4GG4 - chains A and G of the 3 polymer chains in the assembly; structure by X-ray diffraction, 2.50 A resolution.

Chain A:
Name: Hax3
Organism: Xanthomonas campestris pv. armoraciae
Notes: fragment: TAL effector
Reference sequence: Q3ZD72 (Q3ZD72_XANCA); residues 231-720 here = UniProt positions 231-720
Chain sequence (499 residues; numbered 230 to 728; the number before each row is that of its first residue):
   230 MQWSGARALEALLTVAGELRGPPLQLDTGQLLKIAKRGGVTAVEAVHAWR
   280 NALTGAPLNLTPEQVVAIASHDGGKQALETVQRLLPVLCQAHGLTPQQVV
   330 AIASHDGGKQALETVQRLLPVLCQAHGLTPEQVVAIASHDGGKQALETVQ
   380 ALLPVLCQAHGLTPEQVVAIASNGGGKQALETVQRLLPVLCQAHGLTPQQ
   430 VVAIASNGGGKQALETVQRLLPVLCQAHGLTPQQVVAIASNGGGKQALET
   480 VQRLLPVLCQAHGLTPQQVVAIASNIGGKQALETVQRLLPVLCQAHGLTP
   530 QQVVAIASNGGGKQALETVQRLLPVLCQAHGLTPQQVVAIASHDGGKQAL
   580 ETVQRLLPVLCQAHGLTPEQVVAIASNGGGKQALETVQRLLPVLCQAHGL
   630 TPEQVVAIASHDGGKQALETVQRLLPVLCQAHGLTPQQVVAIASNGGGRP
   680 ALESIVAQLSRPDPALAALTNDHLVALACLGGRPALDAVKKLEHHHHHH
Disordered / not traced: 230-233, 722-728
Construct notes: expression tag (230, 721-728); engineered mutation His300 (Asn in Q3ZD72), Asp301 (Ile in Q3ZD72), His368 (Asn in Q3ZD72), Asp369 (Ile in Q3ZD72), Asn402 (His in Q3ZD72), Gly403 (Asp in Q3ZD72), Asn436 (His in Q3ZD72), Gly437 (Asp in Q3ZD72), Asn470 (His in Q3ZD72), Gly471 (Asp in Q3ZD72), Ile505 (Ser in Q3ZD72), Gly539 (Ser in Q3ZD72), His572 (Asn in Q3ZD72), Asp573 (Ser in Q3ZD72), Asn606 (His in Q3ZD72), Gly607 (Asp in Q3ZD72), His640 (Asn in Q3ZD72), Asp641 (Ile in Q3ZD72)

Chain G:
Molecule: 17-nt DNA strand
Sequence (17 nucleotides; row label = number of the first residue in the row; numbers below 1 keep their minus sign (DT-2 is residue -2)):
    -2 TGTCCCTTTATCTCTCT

How chain A and chain G interact:
Contacting residue pairs (78; chain A residue first):
  Arg236(A) - DT-2(G)  sugar contact
  Arg236(A) - DG-1(G)  salt bridge to the phosphate
  Val269(A) - DG-1(G)  phosphate contact
  Thr270(A) - DG-1(G)  phosphate contact
  Asp301(A) - DT0(G)  base contact
  Asp301(A) - DC1(G)  hydrogen bond to the base
  Gly302(A) - DT0(G)  phosphate contact
  Lys304(A) - DT0(G)  phosphate contact
  Gln305(A) - DT0(G)  hydrogen bond to the phosphate
  Asp335(A) - DC2(G)  hydrogen bond to the base
  Gly336(A) - DC1(G)  phosphate contact
  Lys338(A) - DC1(G)  phosphate contact
  Gln339(A) - DC1(G)  hydrogen bond to the phosphate
  Asp369(A) - DC3(G)  hydrogen bond to the base
  Gly370(A) - DC2(G)  phosphate contact
  Gly370(A) - DC3(G)  phosphate contact
  Lys372(A) - DC2(G)  phosphate contact
  Gln373(A) - DC2(G)  hydrogen bond to the phosphate
  Gly403(A) - DT4(G)  base contact
  Gly404(A) - DC3(G)  sugar contact
  Gly404(A) - DT4(G)  phosphate contact
  Lys406(A) - DC3(G)  phosphate contact
  Gln407(A) - DC3(G)  hydrogen bond to the phosphate
  Gln407(A) - DT4(G)  phosphate contact
  Gly437(A) - DT5(G)  base contact
  Gly438(A) - DT4(G)  sugar contact
  Gly438(A) - DT5(G)  phosphate contact
  Lys440(A) - DT4(G)  phosphate contact
  Gln441(A) - DT4(G)  hydrogen bond to the phosphate
  Gln441(A) - DT5(G)  phosphate contact
  Gly471(A) - DT6(G)  base contact
  Gly472(A) - DT5(G)  sugar contact
  Gly472(A) - DT6(G)  phosphate contact
  Lys474(A) - DT5(G)  phosphate contact
  Gln475(A) - DT5(G)  hydrogen bond to the phosphate
  Gln475(A) - DT6(G)  phosphate contact
  Ile505(A) - DT6(G)  base contact
  Ile505(A) - DA7(G)  base contact
  Ile505(A) - DT8(G)  base contact
  Gly506(A) - DT6(G)  sugar contact
  Gly506(A) - DA7(G)  phosphate contact
  Lys508(A) - DT6(G)  phosphate contact
  Gln509(A) - DT6(G)  hydrogen bond to the phosphate
  Gln509(A) - DA7(G)  phosphate contact
  Gly539(A) - DT8(G)  base contact
  Gly540(A) - DA7(G)  phosphate contact
  Gly540(A) - DT8(G)  base contact
  Gln543(A) - DA7(G)  hydrogen bond to the phosphate
  Gln543(A) - DT8(G)  phosphate contact
  Asp573(A) - DT8(G)  base contact
  Asp573(A) - DC9(G)  hydrogen bond to the base
  Gly574(A) - DT8(G)  phosphate contact
  Gly574(A) - DC9(G)  phosphate contact
  Lys576(A) - DT8(G)  phosphate contact
  Gln577(A) - DT8(G)  hydrogen bond to the phosphate
  Gln577(A) - DC9(G)  phosphate contact
  Gly607(A) - DT10(G)  base contact
  Gly608(A) - DC9(G)  phosphate contact
  Gly608(A) - DT10(G)  phosphate contact
  Lys610(A) - DC9(G)  phosphate contact
  Gln611(A) - DC9(G)  hydrogen bond to the phosphate
  Gln611(A) - DT10(G)  phosphate contact
  Asp641(A) - DT10(G)  base contact
  Asp641(A) - DC11(G)  hydrogen bond to the base
  Gly642(A) - DT10(G)  sugar contact
  Gly642(A) - DC11(G)  phosphate contact
  Lys644(A) - DT10(G)  phosphate contact
  Gln645(A) - DT10(G)  hydrogen bond to the phosphate
  Gln645(A) - DC11(G)  phosphate contact
  Gly675(A) - DT12(G)  base contact
  Gly676(A) - DT12(G)  phosphate contact
  Arg678(A) - DC11(G)  phosphate contact
  Pro679(A) - DC11(G)  phosphate contact
  Pro679(A) - DT12(G)  phosphate contact
  Arg712(A) - DC11(G)  hydrogen bond to the phosphate
  Arg712(A) - DT12(G)  salt bridge to the phosphate
  Pro713(A) - DT12(G)  phosphate contact
  Pro713(A) - DC13(G)  phosphate contact
Also at the interface, not in a pair above, chain A (54 interface residues in all): Lys542, Gly710

In short:
54 residues of chain A and 16 residues of chain G are in contact, with 17 hydrogen bonds and 2 salt bridges.
Among the polar pairs are Asp301(A)-DC1(G), Asp335(A)-DC2(G) and Asp369(A)-DC3(G).
Chain A is Hax3 (Xanthomonas campestris pv. armoraciae) and chain G is a 17-nt DNA strand; the structure,
Crystal structure of the TAL effector dHax3 bound to specific DNA-RNA hybrid, was determined by X-ray
diffraction.
